PDB entry 9PFF | electron microscopy, 3.09 A resolution | chains A and F of the 14 polymer chains in the assembly

Chain A (and F):
Protein: Vesicle-fusing ATPase
Source organism: Cricetulus griseus
Notes: EC 3.6.4.6; chain F of this document is another copy of the same molecule, construct and numbering; everything in this record applies to it too
UniProtKB: P18708 (NSF_CRIGR); residues 1-744 here = UniProt positions 1-744
Amino-acid sequence (747 residues; each row starts with the number of its first residue; numbers below 1 keep their minus sign (Gly-2 is residue -2)):
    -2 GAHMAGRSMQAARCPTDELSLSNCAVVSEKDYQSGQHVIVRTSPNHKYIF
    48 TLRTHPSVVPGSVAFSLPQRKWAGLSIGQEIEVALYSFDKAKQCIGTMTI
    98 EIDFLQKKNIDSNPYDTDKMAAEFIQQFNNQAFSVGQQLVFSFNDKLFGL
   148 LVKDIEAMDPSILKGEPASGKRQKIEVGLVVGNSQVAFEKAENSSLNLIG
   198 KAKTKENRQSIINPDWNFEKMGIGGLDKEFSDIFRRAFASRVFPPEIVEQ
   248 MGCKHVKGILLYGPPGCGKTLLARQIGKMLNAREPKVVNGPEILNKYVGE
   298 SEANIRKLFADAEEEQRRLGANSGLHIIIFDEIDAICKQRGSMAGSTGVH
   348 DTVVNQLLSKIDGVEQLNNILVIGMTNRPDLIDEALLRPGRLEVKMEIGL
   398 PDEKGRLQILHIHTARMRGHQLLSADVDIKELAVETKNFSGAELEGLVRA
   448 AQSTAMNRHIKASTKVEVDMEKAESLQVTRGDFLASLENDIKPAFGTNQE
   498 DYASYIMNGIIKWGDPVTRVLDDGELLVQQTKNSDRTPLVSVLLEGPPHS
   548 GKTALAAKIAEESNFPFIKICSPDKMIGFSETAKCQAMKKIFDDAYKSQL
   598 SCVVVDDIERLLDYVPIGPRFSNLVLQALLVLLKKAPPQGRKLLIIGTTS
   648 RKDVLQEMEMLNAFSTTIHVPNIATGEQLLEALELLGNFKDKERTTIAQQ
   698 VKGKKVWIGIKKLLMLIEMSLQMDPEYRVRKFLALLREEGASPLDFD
Disordered / not traced: -2 to 211, 464-468, 741-744 (chain F: -2 to 209, 336-343, 741-744)
Sequence notes: expression tag (-2 to 0)
Ligand contacts:
  - ADP (adenosine-5'-diphosphate): Gly219, Ile220, Gly221, Pro261, Pro262, Gly263, Cys264, Gly265, Lys266, Thr267, Leu268, Ile406, His410, Gly438, Ala439, Glu442
  - ATP (adenosine-5'-triphosphate), molecule 1: Asp359, Arg385, Arg388
  - ATP, molecule 2: Ile503, Met504, Asn505, Gly506, Ile507, Ile508, Trp510, Val514, Pro545, His546, Ser547, Gly548, Lys549, Thr550, Ala551, Leu552, Ile707, Lys708
UniProt features mapped onto this chain:
  - binding site (ATP): Asn505 to Trp510, Pro545 to Leu552
  - binding site (Mg(2+)): Thr550
  - modified residue: Lys105 (N6-acetyllysine), Ser207 (Phosphoserine), Tyr259 (Phosphotyrosine), Ser569 (Phosphoserine)
Reported in the primary citation:
  - binding site for Syntaxin-1A: Tyr294
  - binding site for ATP: Asp328, Glu329, Asn374, Arg385, Arg388
  - mutagenesis - I209N: decreased catalytic activity on ternary SNARE complexes (citing earlier work)
  - mutagenesis - I209N: unchanged catalytic activity on binary SNARE complexes (citing earlier work)
  - post-translational modification sites: Ser207 (citing earlier work)

How chain A and chain F interact:
Residue-residue contacts (45):
  Glu289(A) - Glu381(F)
  Arg413(A) - Glu246(F)  salt bridge
  Arg413(A) - Gln247(F)  hydrogen bond (side chain-backbone)
  Arg413(A) - Met248(F)  hydrogen bond (side chain-backbone)
  His417(A) - Gln247(F)  hydrogen bond
  Leu419(A) - Ile244(F)  hydrophobic
  Leu419(A) - Met248(F)  hydrophobic
  Met453(A) - Ser237(F)
  Asn454(A) - Arg232(F)  hydrogen bond (side chain-backbone)
  Asn454(A) - Arg233(F)
  His456(A) - Phe240(F)
  Ile457(A) - Phe240(F)  hydrophobic
  Lys458(A) - Phe231(F)
  Thr461(A) - Asn210(F)
  Glu471(A) - Pro241(F)
  Glu471(A) - Ile244(F)
  Leu473(A) - Phe240(F)  hydrophobic
  Leu473(A) - Ile244(F)  hydrophobic
  Leu473(A) - Met248(F)  hydrophobic
  Asn505(A) - Arg533(F)
  Asp571(A) - Lys632(F)  hydrogen bond (backbone-side chain)
  Ile574(A) - Lys586(F)
  Ile574(A) - Val628(F)  hydrophobic
  Ile574(A) - Leu629(F)  hydrophobic
  Asp604(A) - Lys631(F)  salt bridge
  Arg607(A) - Gln624(F)  hydrogen bond
  Arg607(A) - Leu627(F)
  Asp610(A) - Asn620(F)  hydrogen bond (backbone-side chain)
  Asp610(A) - Gln624(F)
  Tyr611(A) - Gln624(F)
  Pro613(A) - Glu656(F)
  Ile614(A) - Pro616(F)  hydrophobic
  Ile614(A) - Glu654(F)
  Ile614(A) - Met655(F)  hydrophobic
  Arg617(A) - Pro616(F)  hydrogen bond (side chain-backbone)
  Arg617(A) - Phe618(F)
  Asn685(A) - Arg533(F)
  Met712(A) - Ser662(F)
  Glu715(A) - Ser531(F)  hydrogen bond
  Glu715(A) - Asp532(F)
  Glu715(A) - Arg533(F)  salt bridge
  Glu715(A) - Thr534(F)
  Met716(A) - Gln527(F)
  Gln719(A) - Gln526(F)
  Gln719(A) - Gln527(F)
Other interface residues (no listed pair), chain A (36 interface residues in all): Gln449, Val475, Met504, Pro570, Val612, Arg648, Leu683, Lys709, Ile714
Other interface residues (no listed pair), chain F (42 interface residues in all): Ala236, Gly249, Cys250, Leu523, Pro535, Leu536, Arg617, Leu623, Ala625, Thr663

Summary:
36 residues of chain A and 42 residues of chain F are in contact; the contacts include 9 hydrogen bonds and 3
salt bridges. Polar contacts include Arg413(A)-Glu246(F), Asp604(A)-Lys631(F) and Glu715(A)-Arg533(F). From
the paper: a binding site for ATP at Asp328(A), Glu329(A) and Asn374(A) among others; I209N of chain A reduces
catalytic activity on ternary SNARE complexes.
Both chains are Vesicle-fusing ATPase (Cricetulus griseus). Entry 9PFF (Min22bin20S complex (NSF-alphaSNAP-2:2
syntaxin-1a H3:SNAP-25 SN1), non-hydrolyzing, class 27) was determined by electron microscopy together with
9OJR, 9OJU, 9OJZ, 9OK3, 9OK5, 9OKC and 17 further entries from the same study.
